PDB entry 6XCO | X-ray diffraction, 2.90 A resolution | chains A and B of the 4 polymer chains in the assembly

== Chain A ==
Protein: MHC class II HLA-DQ-alpha chain
Organism: Homo sapiens
Reference sequence: Q30069 (Q30069_HUMAN); the construct lacks a stretch of the UniProt sequence, so the offset changes along the chain: -1 to 9 = UniProt 1-11; 10-181 = UniProt 13-184
Chain sequence (193 residues; each row starts with the number of its first residue; numbers below 1 keep their minus sign (Glu-1 is residue -1)):
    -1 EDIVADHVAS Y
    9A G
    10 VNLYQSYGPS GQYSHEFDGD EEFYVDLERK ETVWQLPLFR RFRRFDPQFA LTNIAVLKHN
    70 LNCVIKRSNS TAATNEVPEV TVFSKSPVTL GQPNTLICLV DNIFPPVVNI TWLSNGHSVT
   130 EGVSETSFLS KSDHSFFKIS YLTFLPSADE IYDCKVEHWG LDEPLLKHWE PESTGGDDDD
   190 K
Disordered / not traced: -1, 181-190
Construct notes: engineered mutation Cys72 (Ile75 in Q30069); expression tag (182-190)
Disulfide bonds: Cys107-Cys163
Covalent attachments: N-acetylglucosamine (NAG) linked to Asn78, Asn118

== Chain B ==
Protein: Hybrid Insulin Peptide, MHC class II HLA-DQ-beta-1 fusion
Organism: Homo sapiens
Reference sequence: O19707 (O19707_HUMAN); residues 43-234 here correspond to UniProt positions 1-192 (UniProt number = residue number - 42)
Chain sequence (230 residues; each row starts with the number of its first residue; note: 15 numbers in that range are skipped by the numbering (no residue carries them; nothing is unmodelled there); numbers below 1 keep their minus sign (Gly-2 is residue -2)):
    -2 GQVELGGGNA VEVCK
    28 GSGGSIEGRG GSGASRDSPE DFVYQFKGMC YFTNGTERVR LVTRYIYNRE EYARFDSDVG
    88 VYRAVTPLGP PAAEYWNSQK EVLERTRAEL DTVCRHNYQL ELRTTLQRRV EPTVTISPSR
   148 TEALNHHNLL VCSVTDFYPA QIKVRWFRND QEETTGVVST PLIRNGDWTF QILVMLEMTP
   208 QRGDVYTCHV EHPSLQNPII VEWRAQSTGG DDDDK
Disordered / not traced: 28-42, 147-155, 232-242
Construct notes: linker (28-42); expression tag (235-242)
Disulfide bonds: Cys57-Cys121, Cys159-Cys215
Covalent attachments: N-acetylglucosamine (NAG) linked to Asn61

== How chain A and chain B interact ==
Cross-chain cystine bridges: Cys72(A)-Cys11(B)
Contacting residue pairs (157):
  Ile1(A) - Tyr58(B)  hydrophobic
  Ile1(A) - Arg67(B)
  Val2(A) - Thr60(B)
  Ala3(A) - Tyr58(B)  hydrophobic
  Ala3(A) - Phe59(B)
  Ala3(A) - Thr60(B)
  Asp4(A) - Phe59(B)  hydrogen bond (backbone-backbone)
  Asp4(A) - Thr60(B)  hydrogen bond (backbone-side chain)
  Asp4(A) - Asn61(B)  hydrogen bond (side chain-backbone)
  His5(A) - Cys57(B)
  His5(A) - Tyr58(B)
  His5(A) - Phe59(B)  hydrogen bond (backbone-backbone)
  His5(A) - Tyr125(B)
  His5(A) - Leu133(B)
  Val6(A) - Cys57(B)
  Val6(A) - Tyr58(B)  hydrophobic
  Ala7(A) - Gly55(B)
  Ala7(A) - Met56(B)
  Ala7(A) - Cys57(B)  hydrogen bond (backbone-backbone)
  Ala7(A) - Phe59(B)  hydrophobic
  Ser8(A) - Gly55(B)
  Ser8(A) - Met56(B)
  Tyr9(A) - Gly3(B)
  Tyr9(A) - Gly4(B)  hydrogen bond (backbone-backbone)
  Tyr9(A) - Gly55(B)  hydrogen bond (backbone-backbone)
  Tyr9(A) - Cys57(B)  hydrophobic
  Tyr9(A) - Val120(B)  hydrophobic
  Tyr9(A) - Asn124(B)
  Tyr9(A) - Glu128(B)  hydrogen bond
  Gly9A(A) - Phe53(B)
  Gly9A(A) - Lys54(B)
  Gly9A(A) - Gly55(B)  hydrogen bond (backbone-backbone)
  Val10(A) - Phe53(B)
  Asn11(A) - Gln52(B)
  Asn11(A) - Phe53(B)  hydrogen bond (backbone-backbone)
  Leu12(A) - Tyr51(B)
  Tyr13(A) - Val50(B)
  Tyr13(A) - Tyr51(B)  hydrogen bond (backbone-backbone)
  Gln14(A) - Asp48(B)
  Gln14(A) - Phe49(B)
  Ser15(A) - Asp48(B)  hydrogen bond (backbone-side chain)
  Ser15(A) - Phe49(B)  hydrogen bond (side chain-backbone)
  Tyr16(A) - Pro46(B)  hydrophobic
  Tyr16(A) - Asp48(B)  hydrogen bond (backbone-side chain)
  Tyr22(A) - Gly3(B)
  His24(A) - Leu2(B)
  His24(A) - Gly3(B)
  Phe26(A) - Glu128(B)
  Phe26(A) - Thr132(B)
  Asp27(A) - Arg191(B)  hydrogen bond (backbone-side chain)
  Gly28(A) - Arg191(B)  hydrogen bond (backbone-side chain)
  Asp29(A) - Tyr165(B)
  Asp29(A) - Arg191(B)  salt bridge
  Asp29(A) - Trp195(B)
  Glu30(A) - Trp195(B)  hydrogen bond (backbone-side chain)
  Glu31(A) - Glu128(B)
  Glu31(A) - Thr132(B)
  Glu31(A) - Trp195(B)
  Trp43(A) - Glu1(B)
  Leu45(A) - Arg135(B)
  Leu45(A) - Trp195(B)  hydrophobic
  Leu47(A) - Thr131(B)
  Phe48(A) - Thr131(B)
  Phe48(A) - Thr132(B)
  Phe48(A) - Trp195(B)  hydrophobic
  Phe51(A) - Thr131(B)
  Arg52(A) - Glu1(B)  salt bridge
  Arg52(A) - Leu127(B)
  Arg52(A) - Glu128(B)  salt bridge
  Arg52(A) - Thr131(B)  hydrogen bond
  Arg52(A) - Thr132(B)
  Arg53(A) - Val0(B)
  Arg53(A) - Glu1(B)  hydrogen bond (backbone-backbone)
  Phe54(A) - Glu1(B)
  Asp55(A) - Val0(B)
  Phe58(A) - Gly3(B)
  Phe58(A) - Gly4(B)
  Asn62(A) - Gly4(B)  hydrogen bond (side chain-backbone)
  Asn62(A) - Gly5(B)
  Asn62(A) - Asn6(B)  hydrogen bond (side chain-backbone)
  Val65(A) - Asn6(B)
  Val65(A) - Ala7(B)
  Val65(A) - Val8(B)  hydrophobic
  Leu66(A) - Asn6(B)  hydrogen bond (backbone-side chain)
  Leu66(A) - Tyr51(B)  hydrophobic
  Leu66(A) - Phe53(B)  hydrophobic
  His68(A) - Val8(B)
  His68(A) - Glu9(B)
  His68(A) - Cys11(B)  hydrogen bond (side chain-backbone)
  His68(A) - Lys12(B)
  Asn69(A) - Asn6(B)
  Asn69(A) - Ala7(B)  hydrogen bond (side chain-backbone)
  Asn69(A) - Val8(B)
  Asn69(A) - Glu9(B)  hydrogen bond (side chain-backbone)
  Asn69(A) - Tyr51(B)  hydrogen bond
  Leu70(A) - Phe49(B)
  Leu70(A) - Val50(B)
  Leu70(A) - Tyr51(B)  hydrophobic
  Leu70(A) - Tyr74(B)  hydrophobic
  Cys72(A) - Glu9(B)
  Cys72(A) - Cys11(B)  disulfide
  Val73(A) - Tyr51(B)  hydrophobic
  Val73(A) - Tyr74(B)  hydrophobic
  Val73(A) - Tyr79(B)
  Val73(A) - Leu95(B)  hydrophobic
  Ile74(A) - Phe49(B)  hydrophobic
  Arg76(A) - Glu9(B)  salt bridge
  Arg76(A) - Leu95(B)  hydrogen bond (side chain-backbone)
  Arg76(A) - Gly96(B)
  Ser77(A) - Tyr74(B)  hydrogen bond
  Ser79(A) - Phe49(B)
  Thr80(A) - Phe49(B)
  Thr80(A) - Tyr74(B)  hydrogen bond (backbone-side chain)
  Thr80(A) - Asn75(B)  hydrogen bond (backbone-side chain)
  Ala81(A) - Asp48(B)
  Ala81(A) - Phe49(B)  hydrophobic
  Ala81(A) - Asn75(B)
  Ala82(A) - Asp48(B)  hydrogen bond (backbone-backbone)
  Ala82(A) - Asn75(B)
  Asn84(A) - Ser45(B)  hydrogen bond
  Glu85(A) - Arg76(B)  salt bridge
  Phe92(A) - Ile190(B)  hydrophobic
  Phe92(A) - Asn192(B)
  Phe92(A) - Gln198(B)
  Ser93(A) - Gln198(B)  hydrogen bond (backbone-side chain)
  Lys94(A) - Thr162(B)
  Lys94(A) - Asp163(B)  salt bridge
  Lys94(A) - Asp194(B)  salt bridge
  Lys94(A) - Thr196(B)  hydrogen bond
  Lys94(A) - Gln198(B)
  Ser95(A) - Asp163(B)
  Pro96(A) - Thr142(B)
  Pro96(A) - Ser160(B)
  Ile106(A) - Asn192(B)
  Phe113(A) - Val50(B)  hydrophobic
  Phe113(A) - Gln52(B)
  Phe113(A) - Asn75(B)
  Phe113(A) - Arg76(B)
  Pro114(A) - Asp48(B)
  Ser139(A) - Lys54(B)
  Lys140(A) - Lys54(B)  hydrogen bond (backbone-side chain)
  Asp142(A) - Arg76(B)  salt bridge
  His143(A) - Gln52(B)  hydrogen bond (backbone-side chain)
  His143(A) - Lys54(B)
  His143(A) - Ile73(B)
  His143(A) - Arg76(B)
  His143(A) - Glu78(B)  salt bridge
  Phe145(A) - Gln52(B)
  Ile148(A) - Arg191(B)
  Ile148(A) - Asn192(B)
  Ile148(A) - Gly193(B)
  Tyr150(A) - Asn192(B)  hydrogen bond (side chain-backbone)
  Tyr150(A) - Gly193(B)  hydrogen bond (side chain-backbone)
  Tyr150(A) - Asp194(B)
  Trp168(A) - Ser45(B)
  Trp168(A) - Pro46(B)
  Trp168(A) - Asp48(B)
Also at the interface, not in a pair above, chain A (74 interface residues in all): Gln44, Pro115, Val116, Thr135, Ser144, Phe146
Also at the interface, not in a pair above, chain B (68 interface residues in all): Gln-1, Val10, Glu47, Val69, Arg71, Tyr72, Pro98, Ala99, Cys121
From the paper, about this interface:
  - specific contacts: Arg52(A)-Glu1(B) (salt bridge), Arg76(A)-Glu9(B) (salt bridge)

== Summary ==
74 residues of chain A and 68 residues of chain B are in contact; the contacts include 1 disulfide bond, 38
hydrogen bonds and 9 salt bridges. Among the polar pairs are Asp29(A)-Arg191(B), Arg52(A)-Glu1(B) and
Arg52(A)-Glu128(B). The paper describes salt bridges between Arg52(A) and Glu1(B) and Arg76(A) and Glu9(B).
Chain A is MHC class II HLA-DQ-alpha chain and chain B is Hybrid Insulin Peptide, MHC class II HLA-DQ-beta-1
fusion, both from Homo sapiens; the structure, Immune receptor complex, was determined by X-ray diffraction
(same publication as 6XC9 and 6XCP).
